6ZLV - chains A and B of the 4 polymer chains in the assembly; structure by electron microscopy, 3.50 A resolution.

== Chain A (and B) ==
Molecule: Rod shape-determining protein MreC
Source organism: Pseudomonas aeruginosa
Notes: chain B of this document is another copy of the same molecule, construct and numbering; everything in this record applies to it too
UniProtKB: A0A6A9K3A1 (A0A6A9K3A1_PSEAI); residues 79-254 here correspond to UniProt positions 95-270 (UniProt number = residue number + 16)
Sequence (176 residues; each row starts with the number of its first residue):
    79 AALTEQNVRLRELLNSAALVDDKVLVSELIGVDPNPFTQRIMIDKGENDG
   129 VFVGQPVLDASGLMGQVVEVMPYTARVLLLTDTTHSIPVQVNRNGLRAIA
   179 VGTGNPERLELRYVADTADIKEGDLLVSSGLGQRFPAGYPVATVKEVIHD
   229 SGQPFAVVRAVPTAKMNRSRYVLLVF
What the authors report for this chain:
  - self-association interface (contacts with another copy of this molecule): Pro114, Phe115, Glu188, Arg190
  - mutagenesis - P114G/F115A: unchanged growth
  - mutagenesis - P114G/F115A: unchanged expression
  - mutagenesis - R175S, E188A/R190G: decreased stability
  - mutagenesis - R175S, E188A/R190G: decreased expression

== Interface between chain A and chain B ==
Pairs across the interface (23; chain A residue first):
  Phe115(A) - Pro232(B)  hydrophobic
  Thr161(A) - Tyr191(B)
  Thr181(A) - Arg190(B)
  Gly182(A) - Tyr191(B)
  Asn183(A) - Gln231(B)  hydrogen bond
  Asn183(A) - Pro232(B)
  Glu185(A) - Gln231(B)  hydrogen bond
  Arg186(A) - Gln231(B)
  Glu188(A) - Glu188(B)
  Glu188(A) - Arg190(B)  salt bridge
  Arg190(A) - Thr181(B)
  Arg190(A) - Glu188(B)  salt bridge
  Arg190(A) - Arg190(B)
  Tyr191(A) - Thr161(B)
  Asp228(A) - Arg237(B)  salt bridge
  Gln231(A) - Asn183(B)  hydrogen bond
  Gln231(A) - Glu185(B)  hydrogen bond
  Gln231(A) - Arg186(B)
  Pro232(A) - Phe115(B)  hydrophobic
  Pro232(A) - Asn183(B)
  Val235(A) - Arg237(B)
  Arg237(A) - Asp228(B)  salt bridge
  Arg237(A) - Val235(B)
Also at the interface, not in a pair above, chain A (18 interface residues in all): Val179, Gly180, Phe233
Also at the interface, not in a pair above, chain B (18 interface residues in all): Val179, Gly180, Gly182, Phe233

== Summary ==
The chain A/chain B interface involves 18 residues from each chain, with 4 hydrogen bonds and 4 salt bridges.
Polar pairs include Glu188(A)-Arg190(B), Asp228(A)-Arg237(B) and Asn183(A)-Gln231(B). The paper reports that
R175S and E188A/R190G of chain A reduce stability; a self-association interface involving Pro114(A), Phe115(A)
and Glu188(A) among others.
Chain A and chain B are both Rod shape-determining protein MreC (Pseudomonas aeruginosa); the structure, MreC,
was determined by electron microscopy (same publication as 6ZM0).
